Entry 8ZKR (electron microscopy, 2.80 A resolution); this record covers chains A and B of the 4 polymer chains in the assembly.

Chain A:
Protein: Polycystin-1
Organism: Homo sapiens
UniProtKB: P98161 (PKD1_HUMAN); residues 3052-4303 here = UniProt positions 3052-4303
Sequence (1261 residues; each row starts with the number of its first residue):
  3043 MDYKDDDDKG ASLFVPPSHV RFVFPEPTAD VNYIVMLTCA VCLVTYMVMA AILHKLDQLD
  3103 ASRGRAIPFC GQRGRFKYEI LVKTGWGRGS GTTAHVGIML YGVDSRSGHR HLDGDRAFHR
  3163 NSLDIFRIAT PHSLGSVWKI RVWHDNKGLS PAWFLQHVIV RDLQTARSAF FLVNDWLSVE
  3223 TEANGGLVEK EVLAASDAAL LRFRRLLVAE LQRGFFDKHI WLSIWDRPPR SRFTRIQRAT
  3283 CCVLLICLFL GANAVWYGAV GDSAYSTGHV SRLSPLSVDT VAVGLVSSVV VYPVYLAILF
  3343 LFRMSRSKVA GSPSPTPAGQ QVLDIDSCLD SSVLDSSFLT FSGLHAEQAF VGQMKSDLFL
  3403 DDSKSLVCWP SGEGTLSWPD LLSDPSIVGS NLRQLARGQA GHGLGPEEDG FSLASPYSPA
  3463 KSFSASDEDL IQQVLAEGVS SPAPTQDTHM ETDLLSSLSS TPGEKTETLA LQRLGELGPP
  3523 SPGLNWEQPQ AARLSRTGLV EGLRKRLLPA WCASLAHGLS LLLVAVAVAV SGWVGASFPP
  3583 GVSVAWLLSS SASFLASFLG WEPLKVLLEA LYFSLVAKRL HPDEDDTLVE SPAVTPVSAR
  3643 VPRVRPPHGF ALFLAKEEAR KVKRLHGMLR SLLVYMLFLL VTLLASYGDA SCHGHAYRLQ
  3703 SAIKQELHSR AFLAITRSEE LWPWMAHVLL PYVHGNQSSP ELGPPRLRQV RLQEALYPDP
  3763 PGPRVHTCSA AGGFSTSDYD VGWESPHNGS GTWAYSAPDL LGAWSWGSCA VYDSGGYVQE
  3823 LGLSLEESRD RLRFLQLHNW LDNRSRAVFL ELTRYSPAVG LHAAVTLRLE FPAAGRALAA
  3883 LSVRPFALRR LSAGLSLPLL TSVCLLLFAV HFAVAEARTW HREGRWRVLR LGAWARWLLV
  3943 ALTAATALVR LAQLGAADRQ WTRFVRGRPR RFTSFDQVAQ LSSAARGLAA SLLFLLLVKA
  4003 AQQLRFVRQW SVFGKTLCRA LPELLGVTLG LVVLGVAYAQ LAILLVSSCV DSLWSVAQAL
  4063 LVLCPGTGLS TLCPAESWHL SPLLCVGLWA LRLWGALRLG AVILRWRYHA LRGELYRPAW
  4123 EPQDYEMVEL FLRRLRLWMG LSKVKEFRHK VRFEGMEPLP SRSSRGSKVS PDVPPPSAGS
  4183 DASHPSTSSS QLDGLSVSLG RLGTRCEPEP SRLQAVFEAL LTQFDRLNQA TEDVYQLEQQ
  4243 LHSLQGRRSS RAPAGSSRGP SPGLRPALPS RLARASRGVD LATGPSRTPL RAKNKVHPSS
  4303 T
Disordered / not traced: 3043-3060, 3105-3116, 3230-3242, 3342-3555, 3611-3655, 4121-4303
Sequence notes: initiating methionine (3043); expression tag (3044-3051)
Residues lining bound ligands: 1,2-dioctanoyl-sn-glycero-3-phosphate (PA8): Arg4094, Leu4095, Trp4096, Gly4097, Ala4098, Arg4100
Curated features (UniProtKB/Swiss-Prot):
  - modified residue: Ser4166 (Phosphoserine)
  - glycosylation (N-linked (GlcNAc...) asparagine): Asn3738, Asn3790, Asn3845
  - natural variant: Val3138 (V3138M: In PKD1; uncertain significance), Leu3154 (L3154P: In PKD1), Ile3167 (I3167F: In PKD1), Asn3188 (deletion: In PKD1), Arg3247 (R3247H: In PKD1; uncertain significance), Val3285 (V3285I: In PKD1; uncertain significance), Pro3355 (P3355L: In PKD1; uncertain significance), Val3375 (V3375M: In PKD1; uncertain significance), Thr3382 (T3382M: In PKD1; uncertain significance), Leu3511 (L3511V: In PKD1; uncertain significance), Gly3560 (G3560R: In PKD1), Gly3602 (G3602S: In PKD1; uncertain significance), 25 further natural variant entries in UniProt

Chain B:
Protein: Polycystin-2
Organism: Homo sapiens
UniProtKB: Q13563 (PKD2_HUMAN); numbering as in UniProt (aligned over 1-968)
Sequence (1007 residues; each row starts with the number of its first residue; numbers below 1 keep their minus sign (Met-38 is residue -38)):
   -38 MGASSAWSHP QFEKGGGSGG GSGGSAWSHP QFEKGSAAAM VNSSRVQPQQ PGDAKRPPAP
    22 RAPDPGRLMA GCAAVGASLA APGGLCEQRG LEIEMQRIRQ AAARDPPAGA AASPSPPLSS
    82 CSRQAWSRDN PGFEAEEEEE EVEGEEGGMV VEMDVEWRPG SRRSAASSAV SSVGARSRGL
   142 GGYHGAGHPS GRRRRREDQG PPCPSPVGGG DPLHRHLPLE GQPPRVAWAE RLVRGLRGLW
   202 GTRLMEESST NREKYLKSVL RELVTYLLFL IVLCILTYGM MSSNVYYYTR MMSQLFLDTP
   262 VSKTEKTNFK TLSSMEDFWK FTEGSLLDGL YWKMQPSNQT EADNRSFIFY ENLLLGVPRI
   322 RQLRVRNGSC SIPQDLRDEI KECYDVYSVS SEDRAPFGPR NGTAWIYTSE KDLNGSSHWG
   382 IIATYSGAGY YLDLSRTREE TAAQVASLKK NVWLDRGTRA TFIDFSVYNA NINLFCVVRL
   442 LVEFPATGGV IPSWQFQPLK LIRYVTTFDF FLAACEIIFC FFIFYYVVEE ILEIRIHKLH
   502 YFRSFWNCLD VVIVVLSVVA IGINIYRTSN VEVLLQFLED QNTFPNFEHL AYWQIQFNNI
   562 AAVTVFFVWI KLFKFINFNR TMSQLSTTMS RCAKDLFGFA IMFFIIFLAY AQLAYLVFGT
   622 QVDDFSTFQE CIFTQFRIIL GDINFAEIEE ANRVLGPIYF TTFVFFMFFI LLNMFLAIIN
   682 DTYSEVKSDL AQQKAEMELS DLIRKGYHKA LVKLKLKKNT VDDISESLRQ GGGKLNFDEL
   742 RQDLKGKGHT DAEIEAIFTK YDQDGDQELT EHEHQQMRDD LEKEREDLDL DHSSLPRPMS
   802 SRSFPRSLDD SEEDDDEDSG HSSRRRGSIS SGVSYEEFQV LVRRVDRMEH SIGSIVSKID
   862 AVIVKLEIME RAKLKRREVL GRLLDGVAED ERLGRDSEIH REQMERLVRE ELERWESDDA
   922 ASQISHGLGT PVGLNGQPRP RSSRPSSSQS TEGMEGAGGN GSSNVHV
Disordered / not traced: -38 to 218, 296-302, 699-968
Cystine bridges: Cys331-Cys344
Glycans and other covalent adducts: N-acetylglucosamine (NAG) linked to Asn328, Asn362, Asn375
Sequence notes: initiating methionine (-38); expression tag (-37 to -4); linker (-3 to 0)
Ion coordination: Ca2+: Tyr502, Asn508, Asp511
Curated features (UniProtKB/Swiss-Prot):
  - region: Arg803 to His822 (Linker), Asp810 to Gly821 (Important for interaction with PACS1 and PACS2)
  - motif: Leu641 to Asp643 (Selectivity filter)
  - binding site (cholesterol): Gln557
  - binding site (Ca(2+)): Leu641, Asp763, Asp765, Asp767, Glu769, Glu774
  - modified residue: Ser76 (Phosphoserine), Ser80 (Phosphoserine), Arg137 (Omega-N-methylarginine), Ser801 (Phosphoserine), Ser808 (Phosphoserine), Ser812 (Phosphoserine), Ser829 (Phosphoserine)
  - glycosylation (N-linked (GlcNAc...) asparagine): Asn299, Asn305, Asn328 (complex), Asn362, Asn375
  - natural variant: Arg306 (R306Q: In PKD2), Arg322 (R322Q: In PKD2; R322W: In PKD2), Ala356 (A356P: In PKD2), Ala384 (A384P: In PKD2), Trp414 (W414G: In PKD2), Arg420 (R420G: In PKD2), Ile479 (deletion: In PKD2), Arg504 to Val512 (deletion: In PKD2), Asp511 (D511V: In PKD2), Cys632 (C632R: In PKD2), Tyr684 (deletion: In PKD2), Arg807 (R807Q: In PKD2)
  - mutagenesis: Ser76 (S76A: Abolishes phosphorylation of the N-terminal domain. Abolishes the ability to complement a pkd2-deficient zebrafish mutant; when associated with A-80), Ser80 (S80A: Decreases phosphorylation of the N-terminal domain. Abolishes the ability to complement a pkd2-deficient zebrafish mutant; when associated with A-76), Trp201 (W201A: Abolishes increased channel activity due to a gain of function mutation; when associated with P-604), Cys331 (C331S: Does not affect localization to the cilium. Loss of ion channel function), Phe604 (F604A/I: No effect on channel activation; F604P: Gain-of-function mutation resulting in increased channel activity. Absence of gain of function; when associated with F-605 DEL ...), Phe605 (Abolishes increased channel activity due to a gain of function mutation; when associated with P-604), Phe629 (F629S: Abolishes increased channel activity due to a gain of function mutation; when associated with P-604. Reduces but do not abolish ion channel function; when associated with A-677 and A-681), Arg638 (R638C: Abolishes increased channel activity due to a gain of function mutation; when associated with P-604. Reduces but do not abolish ion channel function; when associated with A-677 and A-681 ...), Leu677 (L677A: Constitutive active channel; when associated with A-681. Reduces but do not abolish ion channel function; when associated with S-629 and A-681. Reduces but do not abolish ion channel function ...), Asn681 (N681A: Constitutive active channel; when associated with A-677. Reduces but do not abolish ion channel function; when associated with S-629 and A-677. Reduces but do not abolish ion channel function ...), Tyr684 (Y684A: Abolishes increased channel activity due to a gain of function mutation; when associated with P-604), Lys688 (K688A: Abolishes increased channel activity due to a gain of function mutation; when associated with P-604), 20 further mutagenesis entries in UniProt

Interface between chain A and chain B:
Residue-residue contacts (89; chain A residue first):
  Pro3069(A) - Ser351(B)  hydrogen bond (backbone-side chain)
  Tyr3689(A) - Gln613(B)  hydrogen bond (side chain-backbone)
  Tyr3689(A) - Leu617(B)
  His3695(A) - Tyr616(B)  hydrogen bond (side chain-backbone)
  His3695(A) - Gly620(B)
  His3695(A) - Thr621(B)
  Tyr3699(A) - Gly620(B)
  Tyr3699(A) - Asp624(B)  hydrogen bond
  Tyr3699(A) - Ser627(B)
  Arg3700(A) - Ile382(B)
  Arg3700(A) - Ile383(B)
  Arg3700(A) - Thr448(B)
  Arg3700(A) - Ile452(B)
  Leu3701(A) - Thr448(B)
  Gln3702(A) - Thr621(B)
  Gln3702(A) - Gln622(B)
  Ala3704(A) - Thr448(B)
  Ala3704(A) - Gly449(B)
  Gln3707(A) - Gly450(B)
  Gln3707(A) - Val451(B)
  Ser3740(A) - Arg417(B)
  Pro3859(A) - Cys331(B)
  Pro3859(A) - Cys344(B)
  Ala3860(A) - Cys344(B)
  Ala3860(A) - Tyr345(B)
  Ala3860(A) - Ala447(B)  hydrophobic
  Val3885(A) - Gln622(B)
  Trp3963(A) - Asp336(B)
  Arg3970(A) - Asp336(B)  hydrogen bond (side chain-backbone)
  Arg3970(A) - Asp339(B)  salt bridge
  Arg3970(A) - Glu340(B)  salt bridge
  Arg3988(A) - Leu617(B)  hydrogen bond (side chain-backbone)
  Arg3988(A) - Thr621(B)
  Ala3992(A) - Gln613(B)
  Ala3992(A) - Leu614(B)  hydrophobic
  Ala3992(A) - Leu617(B)  hydrophobic
  Ser3993(A) - Leu614(B)
  Leu3995(A) - Gln613(B)
  Phe3996(A) - Ala610(B)
  Phe3996(A) - Tyr611(B)
  Phe3996(A) - Gln613(B)
  Leu3999(A) - Ile606(B)
  Leu3999(A) - Ala610(B)  hydrophobic
  Leu4006(A) - Ile602(B)  hydrophobic
  Leu4006(A) - Met603(B)  hydrophobic
  Trp4012(A) - Gly599(B)
  Phe4015(A) - Ile679(B)  hydrophobic
  Leu4019(A) - Ile671(B)  hydrophobic
  Leu4026(A) - Phe670(B)  hydrophobic
  Leu4026(A) - Ile671(B)  hydrophobic
  Thr4030(A) - Phe670(B)
  Leu4074(A) - Phe646(B)
  Cys4075(A) - Phe646(B)  hydrophobic
  Leu4082(A) - Glu650(B)
  Ser4083(A) - Glu650(B)  hydrogen bond
  Leu4085(A) - Thr662(B)
  Leu4086(A) - Phe646(B)  hydrophobic
  Leu4086(A) - Glu650(B)
  Leu4086(A) - Phe661(B)  hydrophobic
  Gly4089(A) - Phe661(B)
  Gly4089(A) - Thr662(B)
  Leu4090(A) - Phe646(B)  hydrophobic
  Leu4090(A) - Phe661(B)  hydrophobic
  Ala4092(A) - Phe666(B)  hydrophobic
  Leu4093(A) - Ile639(B)
  Leu4093(A) - Ile644(B)  hydrophobic
  Leu4093(A) - Phe661(B)  hydrophobic
  Leu4093(A) - Val665(B)  hydrophobic
  Leu4093(A) - Phe669(B)  hydrophobic
  Trp4096(A) - Phe669(B)  hydrophobic
  Leu4099(A) - Phe669(B)  hydrophobic
  Leu4099(A) - Phe670(B)
  Leu4099(A) - Asn674(B)  hydrogen bond (backbone-side chain)
  Arg4100(A) - Leu673(B)
  Arg4100(A) - Asn674(B)
  Arg4100(A) - Leu677(B)
  Gly4102(A) - Phe670(B)
  Gly4102(A) - Asn674(B)
  Ala4103(A) - Asn674(B)
  Ala4103(A) - Leu677(B)  hydrophobic
  Leu4106(A) - Ile671(B)
  Leu4106(A) - Asn674(B)
  Arg4107(A) - Ala678(B)
  Arg4107(A) - Asn681(B)
  Tyr4110(A) - Asp596(B)
  Tyr4110(A) - Ala678(B)
  Tyr4110(A) - Asp682(B)
  His4111(A) - Asp682(B)  salt bridge
  Arg4114(A) - Asp682(B)
Also at the interface, not in a pair above, chain A (65 interface residues in all): Thr3070, Ser3688, Ala3692, His3697, Lys3706, Gln3739, Pro3742, Leu3744, Val3861, Pro3887, Gly3989, Ala4003, Gln4011, Thr4018, Val4029, Thr4073, Ser4079, Val4088
Also at the interface, not in a pair above, chain B (62 interface residues in all): Ser274, Leu337, Ile341, Asp346, Lys595, Phe600, Val618, Arg654, Leu656, Pro658, Ile659, Met675

Overview:
Chain A and chain B form an interface of 65 and 62 residues respectively, with 8 hydrogen bonds and 3 salt
bridges. Polar contacts include Arg3970(A)-Asp339(B), Arg3970(A)-Glu340(B) and His4111(A)-Asp682(B). Bound to
chain A: 1,2-dioctanoyl-sn-glycero-3-phosphate. N-acetylglucosamine is covalently linked to Asn328(B),
Asn362(B) and Asn375(B).
Here chain A is Polycystin-1 and chain B is Polycystin-2, both from Homo sapiens. Entry 8ZKR (Structure of
Polycystin-1/Polycystin-2 complex with phosphatidic acid bound) was determined by electron microscopy.
